3DVJ - chains A and B; structure by X-ray diffraction, 2.80 A resolution.

[Chain A]
Name: Calmodulin
From: Homo sapiens
Reference sequence: P62158 (CALM_HUMAN); residues 1-148 here correspond to UniProt positions 2-149 (UniProt number = residue number + 1)
Chain sequence (148 residues; row label = number of the first residue in the row):
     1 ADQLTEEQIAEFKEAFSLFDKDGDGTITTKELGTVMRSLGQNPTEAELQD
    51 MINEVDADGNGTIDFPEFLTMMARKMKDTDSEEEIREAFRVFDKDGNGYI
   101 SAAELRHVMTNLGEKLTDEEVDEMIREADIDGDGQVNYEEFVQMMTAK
Unresolved in the structure: 1-3, 78-81, 148
Metal / ion sites: Ca2+ site 1: Asp20, Asp22, Asp24, Thr26, Glu31; Ca2+ site 2: Asp56, Asp58, Asn60, Thr62, Glu67; Ca2+ site 3: Asp93, Asp95, Asn97, Tyr99, Glu104; Ca2+ site 4: Asp129, Asp131, Asp133, Gln135, Glu140

[Chain B]
Name: Voltage-dependent N-type calcium channel subunit alpha-1B
From: Oryctolagus cuniculus
Reference sequence: Q05152 (CAC1B_RABIT); numbering as in UniProt (aligned over 1853-1873)
Chain sequence (21 residues; numbered 1853 to 1873; the number before each row is that of its first residue):
  1853 TVGKVYAALMIFDFYKQNKTS

[Chain A / chain B interface]
Contacting residue pairs - 41 pairs, chain A then chain B:
  Glu11(A) with Thr1853(B)
  Glu14(A) with Lys1856(B)
  Ala15(A) with Ala1859(B), hydrophobic
  Phe19(A) with Ile1863(B), hydrophobic
  Met36(A) with Ile1863(B), hydrophobic; Phe1864(B), hydrophobic; Tyr1867(B), hydrophobic
  Gln41(A) with Phe1864(B); Tyr1867(B); Lys1868(B)
  Asn42(A) with Tyr1867(B)
  Pro43(A) with Tyr1867(B), hydrophobic
  Glu47(A) with Tyr1867(B); Lys1871(B); Thr1872(B), hydrogen bond (side chain-backbone)
  Met51(A) with Ile1863(B); Phe1866(B); Tyr1867(B), hydrophobic; Asn1870(B)
  Glu54(A) with Phe1866(B)
  Met71(A) with Ile1863(B), hydrophobic; Phe1866(B), hydrophobic
  Met72(A) with Ala1859(B), hydrophobic; Met1862(B)
  Lys75(A) with Met1862(B); Asp1865(B)
  Met76(A) with Tyr1858(B); Met1862(B)
  Glu87(A) with Lys1868(B), salt bridge
  Phe92(A) with Val1857(B), hydrophobic; Leu1861(B), hydrophobic
  Leu105(A) with Val1857(B), hydrophobic
  Met109(A) with Val1857(B), hydrophobic
  Met124(A) with Val1854(B), hydrophobic
  Glu127(A) with Thr1853(B), hydrogen bond; Val1854(B)
  Phe141(A) with Leu1861(B), hydrophobic
  Met144(A) with Val1854(B), hydrophobic; Val1857(B), hydrophobic; Tyr1858(B)
  Met145(A) with Leu1861(B), hydrophobic
Also at the interface, not in a pair above, chain A (36 interface residues in all): Leu39, Asp50, Val55, Phe68, Arg74, Glu84, Ala88, Val91, Leu112, Glu114, Glu123, Ala147
Also at the interface, not in a pair above, chain B (19 interface residues in all): Gly1855, Ala1860

[In short]
36 residues of chain A and 19 residues of chain B are in contact, with 2 hydrogen bonds and 1 salt bridge.
Polar contacts include Glu87(A)-Lys1868(B), Glu47(A)-Thr1872(B) and Glu127(A)-Thr1853(B). Asp20(A), Asp22(A),
Asp24(A), Thr26(A) and Glu31(A) form the Ca2+ site 1.
Here chain A is Calmodulin (Homo sapiens) and chain B is Voltage-dependent N-type calcium channel subunit
alpha-1B (Oryctolagus cuniculus). Entry 3DVJ (Crystal Structure of Ca2+/CaM-CaV2.2 IQ domain (without cloning
artifact, HM to TV) complex) was determined by X-ray diffraction, deposited together with 3DVE, 3DVK and 3DVM.
